Entry 1FD7 (X-ray diffraction, 1.80 A resolution); this record covers chains D and H of the 5 polymer chains in the assembly.

# Chain D (and H)
Name: Heat-labile enterotoxin B chain
From: Escherichia coli
Notes: chain H of this document is another copy of the same molecule, construct and numbering; everything in this record applies to it too
Reference sequence: P32890 (ELBP_ECOLI); residues 1-103 here correspond to UniProt positions 22-124 (UniProt number = residue number + 21)
Amino-acid sequence (103 residues; numbered 1 to 103; the number before each row is that of its first residue):
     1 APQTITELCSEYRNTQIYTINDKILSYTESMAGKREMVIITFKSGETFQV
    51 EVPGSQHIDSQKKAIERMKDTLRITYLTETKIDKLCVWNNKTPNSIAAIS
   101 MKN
Disulfide bonds: Cys9-Cys86
Residues lining bound ligands:
  - N-benzyl-3-(alpha-D-galactos-1-yl)-benzamide (AI1), molecule 1: Glu11, Tyr12, Arg13, Glu51, Gln56, His57, Gln61, Trp88, Asn90, Lys91
  - N-benzyl-3-(alpha-D-galactos-1-yl)-benzamide (AI1), molecule 2: Gly33, Lys34, Arg35

# How chain D and chain H interact
Contacting residue pairs - 60 pairs, chain D then chain H:
  Lys23(D) with Asn103(H)
  Leu25(D) with Lys102(H); Asn103(H), hydrogen bond (backbone-backbone)
  Ser26(D) with Met101(H); Lys102(H)
  Tyr27(D) with Ser100(H); Met101(H), hydrogen bond (backbone-backbone)
  Thr28(D) with Ile99(H); Ser100(H)
  Glu29(D) with Arg67(H); Met68(H), hydrogen bond (side chain-backbone); Thr71(H), hydrogen bond; Ala98(H); Ile99(H), hydrogen bond (backbone-backbone)
  Ser30(D) with Leu8(H); Ala97(H); Ala98(H)
  Met31(D) with Val50(H), hydrophobic; Gln61(H); Ala64(H); Ile65(H), hydrophobic; Met68(H), hydrophobic; Ile96(H); Ala97(H), hydrogen bond (backbone-backbone)
  Ala32(D) with Tyr12(H); Gln61(H); Trp88(H), hydrophobic; Ala97(H), hydrogen bond (backbone-backbone)
  Gly33(D) with Tyr12(H), hydrogen bond (backbone-side chain); Gln61(H), hydrogen bond (backbone-side chain)
  Lys34(D) with Ile58(H)
  Arg35(D) with Pro2(H); Glu11(H), salt bridge; Tyr12(H)
  Glu36(D) with Ser60(H), hydrogen bond; Gln61(H); Ala64(H)
  Met37(D) with Ala1(H), hydrophobic; Pro2(H)
  Ile39(D) with Pro2(H); Gln3(H); Thr4(H)
  Thr47(D) with Gln3(H)
  Gln49(D) with Ala1(H)
  Glu66(D) with Arg67(H), salt bridge
  Lys69(D) with Arg67(H)
  Asp70(D) with Arg67(H), salt bridge
  Arg73(D) with Arg67(H); Asp70(H); Thr71(H), hydrogen bond
  Tyr76(D) with Met101(H), hydrophobic; Lys102(H), hydrogen bond (side chain-backbone); Asn103(H), hydrogen bond (side chain-backbone)
  Leu77(D) with Ile74(H), hydrophobic; Thr80(H); Met101(H), hydrophobic
  Glu79(D) with Asn103(H), hydrogen bond
  Thr92(D) with Ala1(H), hydrogen bond (backbone-backbone)
  Pro93(D) with Ala1(H); Pro2(H)
Interface residues without a listed pair, chain H (31 interface residues in all): Ile5, Lys63, Thr78

# Summary
Chain D and chain H form an interface of 26 and 31 residues respectively; the contacts include 15 hydrogen
bonds and 3 salt bridges. Polar contacts include Arg35(D)-Glu11(H), Glu66(D)-Arg67(H) and Asp70(D)-Arg67(H).
Bound to chain D: N-benzyl-3-(alpha-D-galactos-1-yl)-benzamide.
Both chains are Heat-labile enterotoxin B chain (Escherichia coli). Entry 1FD7 (Heat-labile enterotoxin
B-pentamer with bound ligand BMSC001) was determined by X-ray diffraction together with 1EFI, 1EEF and 1EEI
from the same study.
